PDB entry 8PKJ | electron microscopy, 2.50 A resolution | chains G and I of the 10 polymer chains in the assembly

== Chain G ==
Name: Histone H2A
Organism: Mus musculus
Reference sequence: B2RVF0 (B2RVF0_MOUSE); residues 0-129 here correspond to UniProt positions 1-130 (UniProt number = residue number + 1)
Chain sequence (130 residues; numbered 0 to 129; the number before each row is that of its first residue; numbering starts at 0):
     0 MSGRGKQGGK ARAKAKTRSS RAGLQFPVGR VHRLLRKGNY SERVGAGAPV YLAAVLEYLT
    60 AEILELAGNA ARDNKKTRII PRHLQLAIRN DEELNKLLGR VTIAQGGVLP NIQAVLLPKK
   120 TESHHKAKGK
Not modelled in the structure: 0-12, 119-129
From the paper describing this entry:
  - binding site for the 153-nt DNA strand (chain I): Arg77

== Chain I ==
Molecule: 153-nt DNA strand
Organism: synthetic construct
Sequence (153 nucleotides; each row starts with the number of its first residue; numbers below 1 keep their minus sign (DA-3 is residue -3)):
    -3 ATCCTGGAGA ATCCCGGTGC CGAGGCCGCT CAATTGGTCG TAGACAGCTC TAGCACCGCT
    57 TAAACGCACG TACGCGCTGT CCCCCGCGTT TTAACCGCCA AGGGGATTAC TCCCTAGTCT
   117 CCAGGCACGT TCAAGGCCAA TACATCCTGT GAT
Not modelled in the structure: -3 to 0, 147-149

== How chain G and chain I interact ==
Residue-residue contacts (14):
  Arg29(G) with DG121(I), phosphate contact; DC122(I), salt bridge to the phosphate
  Arg42(G) with DT111(I), hydrogen bond to the sugar; DA112(I), phosphate contact
  Val43(G) with DT111(I), sugar contact; DA112(I), hydrogen bond to the phosphate
  Gly44(G) with DT111(I), phosphate contact
  Ala45(G) with DT111(I), phosphate contact
  Lys75(G) with DG131(I), phosphate contact; DG132(I), phosphate contact
  Thr76(G) with DA130(I), sugar contact; DG131(I), hydrogen bond to the phosphate
  Arg77(G) with DA130(I), sugar contact; DG131(I), hydrogen bond to the phosphate
Other interface residues (no listed pair), chain G (12 interface residues in all): Thr16, Arg35, Glu41, Lys74
Other interface residues (no listed pair), chain I (8 interface residues in all): DG120

== Overview ==
12 residues of chain G and 8 residues of chain I are in contact; the contacts include 4 hydrogen bonds and 1
salt bridge. Among the polar pairs are Arg42(G)-DT111(I), Val43(G)-DA112(I) and Thr76(G)-DG131(I). From the
paper: a binding site for the 153-nt DNA strand (chain I) at Arg77(G).
Chain G is Histone H2A (Mus musculus) and chain I is a 153-nt DNA strand (synthetic construct); the structure,
Cryo-EM structure of the nucleosome containing Nr5a2 motif at SHL+5.5, was determined by electron microscopy
(same publication as 8PKI).
